4FA4 - chains C and F of the 6 polymer chains in the assembly; structure by X-ray diffraction, 2.14 A resolution.

Chain C:
Name: Methylamine dehydrogenase light chain
Source organism: Paracoccus denitrificans
Notes: EC 1.4.9.1
UniProtKB: P22619 (DHML_PARDE); residues 1-131 here correspond to UniProt positions 58-188 (UniProt number = residue number + 57)
Amino-acid sequence (137 residues; numbered 1 to 137; the number before each row is that of its first residue):
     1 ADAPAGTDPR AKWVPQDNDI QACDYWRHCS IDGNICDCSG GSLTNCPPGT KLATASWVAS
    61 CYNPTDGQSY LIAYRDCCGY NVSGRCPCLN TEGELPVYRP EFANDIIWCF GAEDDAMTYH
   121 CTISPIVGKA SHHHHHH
Not modelled in the structure: 1-6
Construct notes: expression tag (132-137)
Modified / non-standard residues: Trp57 (7-hydroxy-l-tryptophan; 0AF)
Swiss-Prot annotation at these positions:
  - modified residue: Trp57 (Tryptophylquinone)
  - cross-link: Trp57 to Trp108 (Tryptophan tryptophylquinone (Trp-Trp))
Disulfide bonds: Cys23-Cys88, Cys29-Cys61, Cys36-Cys121, Cys38-Cys86, Cys46-Cys77, Cys78-Cys109

Chain F:
Name: Methylamine dehydrogenase heavy chain
Source organism: Paracoccus denitrificans
Notes: EC 1.4.99.3
UniProtKB: A1BB97 (A1BB97_PARDP); residues 2-386 here correspond to UniProt positions 33-417 (UniProt number = residue number + 31)
Amino-acid sequence (385 residues; row label = number of the first residue in the row):
     2 DAPEAETQAQ ETQGQAAARA AAADLAAGQD DEPRILEAPA PDARRVYVND PAHFAAVTQQ
    62 FVIDGEAGRV IGMIDGGFLP NPVVADDGSF IAHASTVFSR IARGERTDYV EVFDPVTLLP
   122 TADIELPDAP RFLVGTYPWM TSLTPDGKTL LFYQFSPAPA VGVVDLEGKA FKRMLDVPDC
   182 YHIFPTAPDT FFMHCRDGSL AKVAFGTEGT PEITHTEVFH PEDEFLINHP AYSQKAGRLV
   242 WPTYTGKIHQ IDLSSGDAKF LPAVEALTEA ERADGWRPGG WQQVAYHRAL DRIYLLVDQR
   302 DEWRHKTASR FVVVLDAKTG ERLAKFEMGH EIDSINVSQD EKPLLYALST GDKTLYIHDA
   362 ESGEELRSVN QLGHGPQVIT TADMG
Not modelled in the structure: 2-10
Disulfide bonds: Cys181-Cys196

How chain C and chain F interact:
Residue-residue contacts (69):
  Asp17(C) - Ala19(F)
  Asp17(C) - Ala23(F)
  Asn18(C) - Gly15(F)
  Asn18(C) - Gln16(F)
  Asn18(C) - Ala19(F)
  Asp19(C) - Gly15(F)
  Asp19(C) - Gln16(F)
  Asp19(C) - Ala19(F)
  Ile20(C) - Gly15(F)  hydrogen bond (backbone-backbone)
  Ile20(C) - Ala18(F)  hydrophobic
  Ile20(C) - Ala19(F)  hydrophobic
  Gln21(C) - Gln14(F)
  Gln21(C) - Gly15(F)
  Gln21(C) - Arg70(F)
  Arg27(C) - Ala22(F)
  Asp37(C) - Arg70(F)  salt bridge
  Cys38(C) - Val71(F)
  Ser39(C) - Val71(F)
  Ser39(C) - Gly73(F)
  Ser39(C) - Met74(F)
  Gly40(C) - Leu37(F)
  Gly40(C) - Val71(F)  hydrogen bond (backbone-backbone)
  Gly40(C) - Ile72(F)
  Gly41(C) - Leu37(F)
  Gly41(C) - Arg70(F)  hydrogen bond (backbone-side chain)
  Leu43(C) - Ala22(F)  hydrophobic
  Thr44(C) - Asp32(F)
  Thr44(C) - Pro34(F)
  Asn45(C) - Asp32(F)
  Asn45(C) - Glu33(F)
  Asn45(C) - Pro34(F)
  Asn45(C) - Arg35(F)  hydrogen bond (side chain-backbone)
  Asn45(C) - Leu37(F)
  Cys46(C) - Arg35(F)  hydrogen bond (backbone-backbone)
  Cys46(C) - Ile36(F)
  Cys46(C) - Leu37(F)  hydrogen bond (backbone-backbone)
  Pro47(C) - Ile36(F)
  Pro48(C) - Leu37(F)
  Pro48(C) - Ala39(F)
  Pro48(C) - Ile72(F)
  Pro48(C) - Val117(F)
  Pro48(C) - Thr118(F)
  Pro48(C) - Leu119(F)  hydrophobic
  Gly49(C) - Thr118(F)  hydrogen bond (backbone-backbone)
  Thr50(C) - Ile36(F)
  Lys51(C) - Ile36(F)
  Lys51(C) - Leu120(F)
  Leu52(C) - Pro34(F)
  Leu52(C) - Arg35(F)
  Leu52(C) - Ile36(F)
  Asn63(C) - Leu26(F)
  Asp66(C) - Leu26(F)
  Tyr70(C) - Leu26(F)
  Tyr80(C) - Met74(F)  hydrogen bond (side chain-backbone)
  Tyr80(C) - Asp76(F)
  Tyr80(C) - Leu119(F)
  Asn81(C) - Val58(F)
  Asn81(C) - Asp76(F)  hydrogen bond (backbone-side chain)
  Val82(C) - Gln60(F)  hydrogen bond (backbone-side chain)
  Ser83(C) - Gln60(F)
  Ser83(C) - Met74(F)
  Arg85(C) - Val71(F)
  Arg85(C) - Val370(F)
  Arg85(C) - Asn371(F)  hydrogen bond (side chain-backbone)
  Arg85(C) - Gln372(F)  hydrogen bond (side chain-backbone)
  Cys86(C) - Gln372(F)  hydrogen bond (backbone-side chain)
  Pro87(C) - Gln372(F)
  His120(C) - Met74(F)
  Ile126(C) - Leu26(F)  hydrophobic
Interface residues without a listed pair, chain C (39 interface residues in all): Tyr25, Trp26, Ser42, Arg75, Gly84, Ile123
Interface residues without a listed pair, chain F (34 interface residues in all): Glu38, Phe62, Ile75, Leu373

Overview:
39 residues of chain C face 34 of chain F across their interface; the contacts include 13 hydrogen bonds and 1
salt bridge. Polar pairs include Asp37(C)-Arg70(F), Gly41(C)-Arg70(F) and Asn45(C)-Arg35(F).
Here chain C is Methylamine dehydrogenase light chain and chain F is Methylamine dehydrogenase heavy chain,
both from Paracoccus denitrificans. Entry 4FA4 (Crystal Structure of WT MauG in Complex with Pre-Methylamine
Dehydrogenase Aged 10 Days) was determined by X-ray diffraction together with 4FA1, 4FA5, 4FA9, 4FAN, 4FAV and
4FB1 from the same study.
